7NF8 - chains B and A; structure by electron microscopy, 2.83 A resolution.

# Chain B
Molecule: B(0, +)-type amino acid transporter 1
Organism: Ovis aries
UniProtKB: A0A6P3EL78 (A0A6P3EL78_SHEEP); residues 1-487 here = UniProt positions 1-487
Chain sequence (515 residues; row label = number of the first residue in the row):
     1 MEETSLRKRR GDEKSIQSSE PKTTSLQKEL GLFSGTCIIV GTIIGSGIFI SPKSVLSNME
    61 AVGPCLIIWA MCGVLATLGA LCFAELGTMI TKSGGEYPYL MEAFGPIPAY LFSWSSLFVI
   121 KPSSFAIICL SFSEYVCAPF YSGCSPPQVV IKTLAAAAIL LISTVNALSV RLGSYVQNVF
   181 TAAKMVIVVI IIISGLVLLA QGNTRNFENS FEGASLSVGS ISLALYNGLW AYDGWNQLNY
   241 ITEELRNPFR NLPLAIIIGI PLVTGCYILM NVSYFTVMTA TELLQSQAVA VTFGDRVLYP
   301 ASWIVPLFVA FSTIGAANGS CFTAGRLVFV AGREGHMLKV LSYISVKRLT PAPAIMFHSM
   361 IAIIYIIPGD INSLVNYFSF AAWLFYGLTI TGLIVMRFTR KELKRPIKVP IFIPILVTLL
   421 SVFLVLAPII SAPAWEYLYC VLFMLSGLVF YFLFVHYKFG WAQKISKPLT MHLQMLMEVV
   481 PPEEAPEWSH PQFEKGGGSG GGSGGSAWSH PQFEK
Not modelled in the structure: 1-28, 484-515
Differences from the reference sequence: expression tag (488-515)
Small-molecule neighbours: LBN (1-palmitoyl-2-oleoyl-sn-glycero-3-phosphocholine): Phe132, Val136, Pro139, Phe140, Tyr141, Leu154, Ala157, Leu161, Trp303, Pro306, Ala310, Phe311, Ile314
Reported in the primary citation:
  - disease-associated variants - G105R: decreased expression
  - specificity-determining residues: Asp233, Asn236
  - mutagenesis - D233G, D233I, D233S: abolished catalytic activity on Orn
  - mutagenesis - D233S: decreased catalytic activity on Tyr
  - mutagenesis - N236D: decreased catalytic activity on Orn
  - mutagenesis - N236D: abolished catalytic activity on Tyr
  - mutagenesis - D233S, N236D: unchanged catalytic activity on Cystine
  - mutagenesis - D233S/N236D, D233V/N236D: abolished catalytic activity

# Chain A
Molecule: neutral and basic amino acid transport protein rBAT
Organism: Ovis aries
UniProtKB: A0A6P7DVK7 (A0A6P7DVK7_SHEEP); residues 2-685 here = UniProt positions 2-685
Chain sequence (686 residues; numbered 0 to 685; the number before each row is that of its first residue; numbering starts at 0):
     0 GSAEDKSKRD SIGLNAKEGQ TNNGFVQNED ILETDLDPSS PAAGPQHNTV DILGPGEPDV
    60 KDVRPYAGMP KEVLFQFSGQ ARYRIPREVL FWLTVASVLL LIAATIAIIA ISPKCLDWWQ
   120 AGPMYQIYPR SFRDSNKDGD GDLKGIQDKL DYITTLNIKT VWITSFYKSS LKDFRHAVED
   180 FQEIDPIFGT MKDFENLVAA IHDKGLKLII DFIPNHTSDK HAWFQWSRNR TGKYTDYYIW
   240 HDCNYENGTT IPPNNWLSVY GNSSWHFDEV RKQCYFHQFM KEQPDLNFRN PDVQEEIKEI
   300 IQFWLSKGVD GFSFNALQYL LEAKHLRDEA QVNKTQIPDT VTHYSQLHHD FTTTQVGMHD
   360 IVRSFRQTMN QYSREPGRYR FMGTEAHGES ITETMVYYGL PFIQEADFPF NSYLSKLDKP
   420 SGNSVSEVIT SWLENMPEGK WPNWMTGGPD NVRLTSRLGE KYVNIMNMLV FTLPGTPITY
   480 YGEEIGMRNI LAANLNENYD TGTLFSKSPM QWDNSSNAGF SEGNHTWLPT SSDYHTVNVD
   540 VQKTQPRSAL KLYQELSLLH ANELLLSRGW FCYLRNDNHS IMYTRELDGI NKVFLMVLNF
   600 GESSLLNLKE MISNIPTRVR IRLSTSSAYS GREVDTHAVT LASGEGLILE YNTGNLLHRQ
   660 TAFKDRCFVS NRACYSRVLN ILYSLC
Not modelled in the structure: 0-62
Differences from the reference sequence: expression tag (0-1); conflict Gln181 (Arg in A0A6P7DVK7)
Disulfide bonds: Cys242-Cys273, Cys571-Cys666, Cys673-Cys685
Glycans and other covalent adducts: N-acetylglucosamine (NAG) linked to Asn228, Asn246, Asn261, Asn332, Asn513, Asn523
Metal / ion sites: Ca2+: Asn214, Asp284, Tyr318, Leu319, Glu321
Small-molecule neighbours: LBN (1-palmitoyl-2-oleoyl-sn-glycero-3-phosphocholine): Ile101, Ile105, Ile108, Ala109, Ser111, Pro112, Lys113
Reported in the primary citation:
  - disease-associated variants - T216M, R365W, M467T: decreased catalytic activity
  - disease-associated variants - T216M: abolished binding to super-dimer
  - disease-associated variants - T216M: unchanged binding to B(0, +)-type amino acid transporter 1 (chain B)
  - disease-associated variants - T216M: decreased localization
  - disease-associated variants - L89P: decreased binding to B(0, +)-type amino acid transporter 1 (chain B)
  - mutagenesis - N214A/V355C, D284A/V355C, E321A/V355C: decreased binding to super-dimer
  - mutagenesis - E321K/V355C: unchanged binding to super-dimer
  - mutagenesis - N214A, D284A, E321A: decreased catalytic activity on Orn
  - mutagenesis - E321K, V355C: unchanged catalytic activity
  - mutagenesis - N214A, D284A, E321A: decreased localization
  - mutagenesis - E321K: unchanged localization
  - mutagenesis - N214A, D284A, E321A: decreased stability
  - mutagenesis - E321K: unchanged stability
  - mutagenesis - D284A, E321A: decreased binding to super-dimers
  - mutagenesis - R326D/V355C/R362D, D349R/V355C/D359R: abolished binding to super-dimers
  - mutagenesis - R326D/R362D, D349R/D359R: decreased catalytic activity

# How chain B and chain A interact
Cross-chain cystine bridges: Cys144(B)-Cys114(A)
Pairs across the interface (48; chain B residue first):
  Phe140(B) - Ile108(A)  hydrophobic
  Tyr141(B) - Ile107(A)
  Tyr141(B) - Ile108(A)  hydrophobic
  Tyr141(B) - Ser111(A)  hydrogen bond
  Ser142(B) - Pro375(A)
  Gly143(B) - Pro375(A)
  Cys144(B) - Cys114(A)  disulfide
  Pro147(B) - Ile680(A)  hydrophobic
  Val149(B) - Leu678(A)
  Val150(B) - Thr104(A)
  Val150(B) - Ile107(A)  hydrophobic
  Val150(B) - Ile108(A)  hydrophobic
  Thr153(B) - Leu100(A)
  Ala157(B) - Leu100(A)  hydrophobic
  Ala157(B) - Ile101(A)  hydrophobic
  Leu160(B) - Ser96(A)
  Leu160(B) - Val97(A)  hydrophobic
  Leu161(B) - Val97(A)  hydrophobic
  Leu168(B) - Phe90(A)  hydrophobic
  Arg205(B) - Glu194(A)  hydrogen bond (side chain-backbone)
  Arg205(B) - Asn195(A)  hydrogen bond
  Arg205(B) - Ala198(A)
  Thr281(B) - His201(A)
  Thr281(B) - Asp202(A)
  Asp295(B) - Pro375(A)
  Arg296(B) - Glu374(A)  salt bridge
  Arg296(B) - Pro375(A)
  Tyr299(B) - Arg373(A)
  Val346(B) - Lys70(A)
  Lys467(B) - Ala66(A)
  Thr470(B) - Ala66(A)
  Met471(B) - Ala66(A)  hydrophobic
  Met471(B) - Met68(A)  hydrophobic
  His472(B) - Tyr82(A)
  Gln474(B) - Ala66(A)
  Gln474(B) - Met68(A)  hydrogen bond (side chain-backbone)
  Gln474(B) - Leu73(A)
  Met475(B) - Phe76(A)  hydrophobic
  Met475(B) - Ser77(A)
  Met475(B) - Tyr82(A)  hydrophobic
  Leu476(B) - Tyr82(A)
  Leu476(B) - Pro85(A)  hydrophobic
  Leu476(B) - Arg86(A)  hydrogen bond (backbone-side chain)
  Glu478(B) - Arg86(A)
  Val479(B) - Leu73(A)
  Val480(B) - Met68(A)
  Val480(B) - Leu73(A)  hydrophobic
  Pro481(B) - Met68(A)
Also at the interface, not in a pair above, chain B (35 interface residues in all): Cys137, Leu154, Ala156, Thr164, Met477
Also at the interface, not in a pair above, chain A (35 interface residues in all): Pro64, Pro69, Thr93, Ala103, Gly376, Arg377

# In short
Chain B and chain A each contribute 35 residues to their interface, with 1 disulfide bond, 5 hydrogen bonds
and 1 salt bridge. Polar contacts include Arg296(B)-Glu374(A), Tyr141(B)-Ser111(A) and Arg205(B)-Glu194(A).
From the paper: T216M, R365W and M467T of chain A, among others, reduce catalytic activity; specificity
determinants Asp233(B) and Asn236(B); 24 substitutions were tested in all.
Here chain B is B(0, +)-type amino acid transporter 1 and chain A is neutral and basic amino acid transport
protein rBAT, both from Ovis aries. Entry 7NF8 (Ovine (b0,+AT-rBAT)2 hetero-tetramer, asymmetric unit,
rigid-body fitted) was determined by electron microscopy together with 7NF6 and 7NF7 from the same study.
